Entry 1FIP (X-ray diffraction, 1.90 A resolution); this record covers chains A and B of the 4 polymer chains in the assembly.

# Chain A (and B)
Protein: Factor for inversion stimulation (fis)
Source organism: Escherichia coli
Notes: chain B of this document is another copy of the same molecule, construct and numbering; everything in this record applies to it too
Reference sequence: P11028 (FIS_ECOLI); residues 1-98 here = UniProt positions 1-98
Sequence (98 residues; numbered 1 to 98; the number before each row is that of its first residue):
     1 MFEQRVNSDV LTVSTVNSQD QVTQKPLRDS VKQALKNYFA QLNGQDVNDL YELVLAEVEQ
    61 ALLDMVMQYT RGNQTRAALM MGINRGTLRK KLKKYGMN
Disordered / not traced: 1-25
Differences from the reference sequence: engineered mutation A61 (Pro in P11028)

# How chain A and chain B interact
Contacting residue pairs (60; chain A residue first):
  L27(A) - E57(B)
  R28(A) - E57(B)  hydrogen bond (backbone-side chain)
  R28(A) - A61(B)
  S30(A) - L27(B)
  V31(A) - L27(B)  hydrophobic
  V31(A) - V58(B)  hydrophobic
  V31(A) - A61(B)  hydrophobic
  K32(A) - A61(B)
  K32(A) - D64(B)  salt bridge
  K32(A) - M65(B)
  L35(A) - L62(B)  hydrophobic
  L35(A) - M65(B)  hydrophobic
  K36(A) - M65(B)
  F39(A) - M65(B)
  F39(A) - Y69(B)  hydrophobic
  F39(A) - M80(B)  hydrophobic
  V47(A) - L79(B)
  V47(A) - M80(B)
  N48(A) - L79(B)
  N48(A) - M80(B)
  N48(A) - M81(B)
  N48(A) - G82(B)  hydrogen bond (backbone-backbone)
  D49(A) - M80(B)  hydrogen bond (backbone-backbone)
  D49(A) - M81(B)
  L50(A) - L62(B)  hydrophobic
  L50(A) - V66(B)  hydrophobic
  L50(A) - M80(B)  hydrogen bond (backbone-backbone)
  L50(A) - M81(B)
  Y51(A) - E59(B)  hydrogen bond
  Y51(A) - L62(B)  hydrophobic
  Y51(A) - M81(B)  hydrogen bond (backbone-backbone)
  Y51(A) - K91(B)
  V54(A) - V58(B)  hydrophobic
  L55(A) - L55(B)  hydrophobic
  E57(A) - R28(B)  salt bridge
  V58(A) - V31(B)  hydrophobic
  V58(A) - V54(B)  hydrophobic
  E59(A) - Y51(B)  hydrogen bond
  Q60(A) - R28(B)
  A61(A) - R28(B)
  A61(A) - V31(B)  hydrophobic
  L62(A) - L35(B)  hydrophobic
  L62(A) - Y51(B)  hydrophobic
  D64(A) - K32(B)  salt bridge
  M65(A) - K32(B)
  M65(A) - F39(B)
  V66(A) - F39(B)  hydrophobic
  V66(A) - L50(B)  hydrophobic
  Y69(A) - F39(B)  hydrophobic
  L79(A) - V47(B)
  L79(A) - N48(B)
  M80(A) - V47(B)
  M80(A) - N48(B)
  M80(A) - D49(B)  hydrogen bond (backbone-backbone)
  M80(A) - L50(B)  hydrogen bond (backbone-backbone)
  M81(A) - D49(B)
  M81(A) - L50(B)
  M81(A) - Y51(B)  hydrogen bond (backbone-backbone)
  G82(A) - N48(B)  hydrogen bond (backbone-backbone)
  K91(A) - Y51(B)  hydrogen bond
Interface residues without a listed pair, chain A (34 interface residues in all): P26, A34, L42, I83
Interface residues without a listed pair, chain B (32 interface residues in all): S30, A34, L42, E52, I83

# In short
Chain A and chain B form an interface of 34 and 32 residues respectively; the contacts include 12 hydrogen
bonds and 3 salt bridges. Among the polar pairs are K32(A)-D64(B), E57(A)-R28(B) and Y51(A)-E59(B).
Chain A and chain B are both Factor for inversion stimulation (fis) (Escherichia coli); the structure, The
structure of fis mutant PRO61ALA illustrates that the kink within the long alpha-helix is not ..., was
determined by X-ray diffraction.
